PDB entry 5HHN | X-ray diffraction, 2.03 A resolution | chains A and B of the 3 polymer chains in the assembly

Chain A:
Molecule: HLA class I histocompatibility antigen, A-2 alpha chain
Organism: Homo sapiens
UniProt: P01892 (1A02_HUMAN); residues 1-274 here correspond to UniProt positions 25-298 (UniProt number = residue number + 24)
Amino-acid sequence (274 residues; numbered 1 to 274; the number before each row is that of its first residue):
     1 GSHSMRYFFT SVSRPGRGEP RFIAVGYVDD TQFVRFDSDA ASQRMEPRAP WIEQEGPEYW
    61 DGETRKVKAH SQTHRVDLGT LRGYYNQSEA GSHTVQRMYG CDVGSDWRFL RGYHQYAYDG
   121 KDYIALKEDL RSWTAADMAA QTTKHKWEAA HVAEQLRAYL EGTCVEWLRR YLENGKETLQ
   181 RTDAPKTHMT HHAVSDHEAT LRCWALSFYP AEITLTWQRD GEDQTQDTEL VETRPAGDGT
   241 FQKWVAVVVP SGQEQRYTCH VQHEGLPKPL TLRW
Differences from the reference sequence: conflict V245 (Ala269 in P01892)
Disulfides: C101-C164, C203-C259

Chain B:
Molecule: Beta-2-microglobulin
Organism: Homo sapiens
UniProt: P61769 (B2MG_HUMAN); residues 1-99 here correspond to UniProt positions 21-119 (UniProt number = residue number + 20)
Amino-acid sequence (100 residues; numbered 0 to 99; the number before each row is that of its first residue; numbering starts at 0):
     0 MIQRTPKIQV YSRHPAENGK SNFLNCYVSG FHPSDIEVDL LKNGERIEKV EHSDLSFSKD
    60 WSFYLLYYTE FTPTEKDEYA CRVNHVTLSQ PKIVKWDRDM
Not modelled in the structure: 0
Differences from the reference sequence: initiating methionine (0)
Disulfides: C25-C80
Swiss-Prot annotation at these positions:
  - modified residue: Q2 (Pyrrolidone carboxylic acid)
  - glycosylation: I1 (N-linked (Glc) (glycation) isoleucine), K19 (N-linked (Glc) (glycation) lysine), K41 (N-linked (Glc) (glycation) lysine), K48 (N-linked (Glc) (glycation) lysine), K58 (N-linked (Glc) (glycation) lysine), K91 (N-linked (Glc) (glycation) lysine), K94 (N-linked (Glc) (glycation) lysine)

How chain A and chain B interact:
Pairs across the interface (59):
  F8(A) - S55(B)
  F8(A) - F56(B)
  F9(A) - F56(B)
  T10(A) - L54(B)
  T10(A) - F56(B)
  T10(A) - F62(B)
  V12(A) - S33(B)
  I23(A) - L54(B)  hydrophobic
  V25(A) - D53(B)
  V25(A) - L54(B)
  V25(A) - S55(B)
  Y27(A) - S55(B)
  Y27(A) - Y63(B)
  Q32(A) - D53(B)  hydrogen bond
  R35(A) - D53(B)  salt bridge
  R48(A) - D53(B)  salt bridge
  Q96(A) - H31(B)  hydrogen bond
  Q96(A) - F56(B)
  Q96(A) - W60(B)  hydrogen bond (side chain-backbone)
  Q96(A) - F62(B)
  R97(A) - F56(B)
  M98(A) - F56(B)  hydrophobic
  Q115(A) - W60(B)
  Y116(A) - W60(B)
  A117(A) - W60(B)  hydrophobic
  D119(A) - I1(B)
  D119(A) - H31(B)
  G120(A) - I1(B)
  G120(A) - R3(B)  hydrogen bond (backbone-side chain)
  G120(A) - H31(B)
  G120(A) - W60(B)
  K121(A) - I1(B)
  D122(A) - W60(B)  hydrogen bond
  H192(A) - D98(B)
  R202(A) - D98(B)
  R202(A) - M99(B)  hydrogen bond (side chain-backbone)
  W204(A) - D98(B)
  W204(A) - M99(B)  hydrophobic
  V231(A) - Q8(B)
  E232(A) - Q8(B)  hydrogen bond (backbone-side chain)
  E232(A) - Y26(B)
  E232(A) - S28(B)  hydrogen bond
  T233(A) - Y26(B)
  R234(A) - Q8(B)  hydrogen bond
  R234(A) - Y10(B)
  R234(A) - Y26(B)
  R234(A) - M99(B)  hydrogen bond
  P235(A) - Y10(B)  hydrogen bond (backbone-side chain)
  P235(A) - N24(B)
  P235(A) - Y26(B)
  A236(A) - R12(B)
  A236(A) - N24(B)  hydrogen bond (backbone-side chain)
  G237(A) - R12(B)
  G237(A) - L65(B)
  D238(A) - R12(B)
  Q242(A) - Y10(B)
  Q242(A) - S11(B)  hydrogen bond (side chain-backbone)
  Q242(A) - R12(B)  hydrogen bond (side chain-backbone)
  W244(A) - M99(B)  hydrogen bond
Other interface residues (no listed pair), chain A (34 interface residues in all): T94
Other interface residues (no listed pair), chain B (26 interface residues in all): K6, H13, K58, D59, R97

Overview:
The interface between chain A and chain B involves 34 residues on one side and 26 on the other; the contacts
include 15 hydrogen bonds and 2 salt bridges. Polar pairs include R35(A)-D53(B), R48(A)-D53(B) and
Q32(A)-D53(B).
Here chain A is HLA class I histocompatibility antigen, A-2 alpha chain and chain B is Beta-2-microglobulin,
both from Homo sapiens. Entry 5HHN (Crystal Structure of HLA-A*0201 in complex with M1-F5L) was determined by
X-ray diffraction, deposited together with 5HHM, 5HHO, 5HHP and 5HHQ.
